8JIZ - chains B and C of the 8 polymer chains in the assembly; structure by electron microscopy, 3.80 A resolution.

# Chain B
Molecule: Glutamate receptor ionotropic, NMDA 1
Source organism: Homo sapiens
Reference sequence: Q05586 (NMDZ1_HUMAN); numbering as in UniProt (aligned over 1-847)
Sequence (847 residues; each row starts with the number of its first residue):
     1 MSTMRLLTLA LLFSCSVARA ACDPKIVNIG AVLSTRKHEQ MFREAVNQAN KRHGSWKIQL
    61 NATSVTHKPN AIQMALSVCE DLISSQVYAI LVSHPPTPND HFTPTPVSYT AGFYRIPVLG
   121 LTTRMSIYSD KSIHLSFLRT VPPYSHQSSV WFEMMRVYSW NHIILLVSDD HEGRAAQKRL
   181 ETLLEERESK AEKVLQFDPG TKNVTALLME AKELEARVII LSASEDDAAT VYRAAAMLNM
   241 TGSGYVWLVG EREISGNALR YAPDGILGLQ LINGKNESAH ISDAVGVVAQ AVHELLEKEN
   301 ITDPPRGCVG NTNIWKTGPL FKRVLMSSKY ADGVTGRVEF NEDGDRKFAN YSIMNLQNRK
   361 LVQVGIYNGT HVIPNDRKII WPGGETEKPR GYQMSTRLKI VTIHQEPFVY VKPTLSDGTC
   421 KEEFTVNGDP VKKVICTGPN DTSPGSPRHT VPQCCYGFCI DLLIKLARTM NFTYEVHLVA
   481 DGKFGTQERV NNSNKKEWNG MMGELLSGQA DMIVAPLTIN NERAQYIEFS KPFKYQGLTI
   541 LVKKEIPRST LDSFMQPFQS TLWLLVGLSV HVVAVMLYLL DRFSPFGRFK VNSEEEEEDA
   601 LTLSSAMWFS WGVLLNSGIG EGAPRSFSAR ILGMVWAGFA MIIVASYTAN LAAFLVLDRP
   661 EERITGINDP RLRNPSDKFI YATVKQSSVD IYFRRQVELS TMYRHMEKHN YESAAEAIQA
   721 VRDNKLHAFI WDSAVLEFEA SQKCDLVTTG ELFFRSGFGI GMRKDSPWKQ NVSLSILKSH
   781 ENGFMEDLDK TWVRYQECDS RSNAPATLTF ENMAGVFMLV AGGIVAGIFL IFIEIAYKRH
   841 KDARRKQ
Unresolved in the structure: 1-24, 549-552, 585-600, 621-626, 797-808, 845-847
Disulfide bonds: Cys420-Cys454, Cys436-Cys455
Covalent attachments: N-acetylglucosamine (NAG) linked to Asn61, Asn203, Asn276, Asn471, Asn771
Swiss-Prot annotation at these positions:
  - region: Leu603 to Pro624 (Pore-forming)
  - binding site (glycine): Pro516, Thr518, Arg523, Ser688, Asp732
  - glycosylation (N-linked (GlcNAc...) asparagine): Asn61, Asn203, Asn239, Asn276, Asn300, Asn350, Asn368, Asn440, Asn471, Asn491, Asn674, Asn771

# Chain C
Molecule: Glutamate receptor ionotropic, NMDA 2A
Source organism: Homo sapiens
Reference sequence: Q12879 (NMDE1_HUMAN); numbering as in UniProt (aligned over 1-841)
Sequence (841 residues; row label = number of the first residue in the row):
     1 MGRVGYWTLL VLPALLVWRG PAPSAAAEKG PPALNIAVML GHSHDVTERE LRTLWGPEQA
    61 AGLPLDVNVV ALLMNRTDPK SLITHVCDLM SGARIHGLVF GDDTDQEAVA QMLDFISSHT
   121 FVPILGIHGG ASMIMADKDP TSTFFQFGAS IQQQATVMLK IMQDYDWHVF SLVTTIFPGY
   181 REFISFVKTT VDNSFVGWDM QNVITLDTSF EDAKTQVQLK KIHSSVILLY CSKDEAVLIL
   241 SEARSLGLTG YDFFWIVPSL VSGNTELIPK EFPSGLISVS YDDWDYSLEA RVRDGIGILT
   301 TAASSMLEKF SYIPEAKASC YGQMERPEVP MHTLHPFMVN VTWDGKDLSF TEEGYQVHPR
   361 LVVIVLNKDR EWEKVGKWEN HTLSLRHAVW PRYKSFSDCE PDDNHLSIVT LEEAPFVIVE
   421 DIDPLTETCV RNTVPCRKFV KINNSTNEGM NVKKCCKGFC IDILKKLSRT VKFTYDLYLV
   481 TNGKHGKKVN NVWNGMIGEV VYQRAVMAVG SLTINEERSE VVDFSVPFVE TGISVMVSRS
   541 NGTVSPSAFL EPFSASVWVM MFVMLLIVSA IAVFVFEYFS PVGYNRNLAK GKAPHGPSFT
   601 IGKAIWLLWG LVFNNSVPVQ NPKGTTSKIM VSVWAFFAVI FLASYTANLA AFMIQEEFVD
   661 QVTGLSDKKF QRPHDYSPPF RFGTVPNGST ERNIRNNYPY MHQYMTKFNQ KGVEDALVSL
   721 KTGKLDAFIY DAAVLNYKAG RDEGCKLVTI GSGYIFATTG YGIALQKGSP WKRQIDLALL
   781 QFVGDGEMEE LETLWLTGIC HNEKNEVMSS QLDIDNMAGV FYMLAAAMAL SLITFIWEHL
   841 F
Unresolved in the structure: 1-33, 541-546, 580-597, 621-625, 656-659, 797-811, 838-841
Disulfide bonds: Cys87-Cys320, Cys429-Cys455, Cys436-Cys456
Covalent attachments: N-acetylglucosamine (NAG) linked to Asn687
Swiss-Prot annotation at these positions:
  - region: Phe599 to Gln620 (Pore-forming)
  - binding site (Zn(2+)): His44, His128, Glu266, Asp282
  - binding site (L-glutamate): Ser511, Thr513, Arg518, Ser689, Thr690, Asp731
  - site: Asn614 (Functional determinant of NMDA receptors)
  - glycosylation (N-linked (GlcNAc...) asparagine): Asn75, Asn340, Asn380, Asn443, Asn444, Asn541, Asn687

# How chain B and chain C interact
Contacting residue pairs (92; chain B residue first):
  Asn70(B) with Tyr321(C); Gln323(C), hydrogen bond
  Ala71(B) with Phe115(C), hydrophobic; His119(C)
  Ile72(B) with Phe115(C), hydrophobic; Ile116(C), hydrophobic
  Gln73(B) with Cys320(C); Tyr321(C)
  Leu76(B) with Ile83(C), hydrophobic
  Cys79(B) with Lys80(C)
  Glu80(B) with Lys80(C)
  Asn99(B) with Arg326(C)
  Pro106(B) with Phe115(C), hydrophobic
  Tyr109(B) with Gln111(C); Met112(C), hydrophobic; Phe115(C), hydrophobic
  Phe113(B) with Thr77(C); Pro79(C); Ala108(C); Val109(C), hydrophobic; Met112(C), hydrophobic
  Asp130(B) with Pro178(C)
  Lys131(B) with Pro178(C)
  Ser132(B) with Gln111(C), hydrogen bond (backbone-side chain); Pro178(C)
  Ile133(B) with Gln111(C), hydrogen bond (backbone-side chain); Asp137(C)
  Leu135(B) with Glu107(C); Ala108(C), hydrophobic; Gln111(C)
  His171(B) with Asp137(C), salt bridge
  Arg174(B) with Asp137(C), salt bridge
  Cys308(B) with Asp78(C); Lys80(C)
  Val309(B) with Asp78(C); Lys80(C)
  Gly310(B) with Asp78(C), hydrogen bond (backbone-side chain)
  Asn311(B) with Asp78(C), hydrogen bond (backbone-side chain)
  Thr312(B) with Arg76(C); Thr77(C); Asp78(C)
  Ile314(B) with Gln106(C)
  Arg489(B) with Phe195(C); Leu425(C)
  Asn494(B) with Asn193(C)
  Lys495(B) with Asn193(C)
  Lys496(B) with Asp192(C), hydrogen bond (side chain-backbone); Asn193(C); Ser194(C); Phe195(C)
  Gln556(B) with Leu812(C)
  Phe558(B) with Leu812(C), hydrogen bond (backbone-backbone); Asp813(C)
  Gln559(B) with Leu812(C); Asp813(C); Met817(C)
  Thr561(B) with Met817(C)
  Leu562(B) with Leu812(C), hydrophobic; Asn816(C)
  Leu565(B) with Val820(C), hydrophobic
  Val572(B) with Leu824(C), hydrophobic
  Met576(B) with Met828(C), hydrophobic; Ser831(C)
  Gly612(B) with Asn615(C)
  Val613(B) with Asn615(C)
  Asn616(B) with Asn614(C); Asn615(C), hydrogen bond (side chain-backbone)
  Ser617(B) with Asn615(C), hydrogen bond (backbone-side chain)
  Gly618(B) with Asn615(C)
  Ile619(B) with Val617(C)
  Gly620(B) with Val617(C)
  Phe627(B) with Ile601(C)
  Ser628(B) with Thr834(C)
  Arg630(B) with Trp606(C)
  Met634(B) with Ile605(C); Trp606(C); Trp609(C), hydrophobic
  Ala637(B) with Phe613(C), hydrophobic
  Phe639(B) with Gly819(C); Val820(C), hydrophobic; Met823(C), hydrophobic
  Met641(B) with Val612(C); Leu642(C), hydrophobic
  Ser646(B) with Asn816(C)
  Asn650(B) with Met653(C)
  Ala653(B) with Ala650(C); Met653(C), hydrophobic
  Val656(B) with Ile654(C), hydrophobic
  Arg673(B) with Leu794(C)
  Arg694(B) with Arg431(C), hydrogen bond (backbone-side chain)
  Arg695(B) with Arg431(C)
  Val697(B) with Arg431(C)
Also at the interface, not in a pair above, chain B (75 interface residues in all): Thr110, Tyr114, Arg115, His134, Asn313, Ser493, Ser569, Leu580, Phe583, Leu615, Trp636, Gly638, Ala645, Ala649, Glu698, Ser700, Arg704
Also at the interface, not in a pair above, chain C (65 interface residues in all): Ser81, Met135, Ala136, Phe177, Met324, Asp423, Val430, Asn432, Thr646, Leu649, Ile814, Ala827, Phe835

# Overview
The interface between chain B and chain C involves 75 residues on one side and 65 on the other; the contacts
include 10 hydrogen bonds and 2 salt bridges. Among the polar pairs are His171(B)-Asp137(C),
Arg174(B)-Asp137(C) and Asn70(B)-Gln323(C).
Chain B is Glutamate receptor ionotropic, NMDA 1 and chain C is Glutamate receptor ionotropic, NMDA 2A, both
from Homo sapiens; the structure, Cryo-EM structure of GluN1-2A NMDAR in complex with human Fab5F6 in two fab
bind conformation, was determined by electron microscopy, deposited together with 8JJ0, 8JJ1 and 8JJ2.
